6LAB - chains N and S of the 22 polymer chains in the assembly; structure by X-ray diffraction, 3.20 A resolution.

== Chain N ==
Name: Histone H2B type 1-J
Organism: Homo sapiens
UniProtKB: P06899 (H2B1J_HUMAN); residues 0-125 here correspond to UniProt positions 1-126 (UniProt number = residue number + 1)
Chain sequence (126 residues; row label = number of the first residue in the row; numbering starts at 0):
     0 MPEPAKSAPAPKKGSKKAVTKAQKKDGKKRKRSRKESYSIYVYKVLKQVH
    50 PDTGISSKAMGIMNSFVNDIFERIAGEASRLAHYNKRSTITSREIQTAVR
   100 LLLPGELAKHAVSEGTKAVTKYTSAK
Not modelled in the structure: 0-29
Ion coordination: Ca2+: Val48 (shared with 1 residue of chain Q)
Curated features (UniProtKB/Swiss-Prot):
  - modified residue: Pro1 (N-acetylproline), Glu2 (ADP-ribosyl glutamic acid), Lys5 (N6-(2-hydroxyisobutyryl)lysine), Ser6 (ADP-ribosylserine), Lys11 (N6-(beta-hydroxybutyryl)lysine), Lys12 (N6-(2-hydroxyisobutyryl)lysine), Ser14 (Phosphoserine), Lys15 (N6-acetyllysine), Lys16 (N6-(beta-hydroxybutyryl)lysine), Lys20 (N6-(2-hydroxyisobutyryl)lysine), Lys23 (N6-(2-hydroxyisobutyryl)lysine), Lys24 (N6-(2-hydroxyisobutyryl)lysine), Lys34 (N6-(2-hydroxyisobutyryl)lysine), Glu35 (PolyADP-ribosyl glutamic acid), Ser36 (Phosphoserine), Lys43 (N6-(2-hydroxyisobutyryl)lysine), Lys46 (N6-(2-hydroxyisobutyryl)lysine), Lys57 (N6,N6-dimethyllysine), Arg79 (Dimethylated arginine), Lys85 (N6,N6,N6-trimethyllysine) and 6 more in UniProt
  - glycosylation: Ser112 (O-linked (GlcNAc) serine)
  - cross-link (Glycyl lysine isopeptide (Lys-Gly)): Lys5 (interchain with G-Cter in SUMO2), Lys20 (interchain with G-Cter in SUMO2), Lys34 (interchain with G-Cter in ubiquitin), Lys120 (interchain with G-Cter in ubiquitin)

== Chain S ==
Molecule: 169-nt DNA strand
Organism: other sequences
Sequence (169 nucleotides; row label = number of the first residue in the row; numbers below 1 keep their minus sign (DG-82 is residue -82)):
   -82 GCTTTTTTTTTTCACAATCCCGGTGCCGAGGCCGCTCAATTGGTCGTAGA
   -32 CAGCTCTAGCACCGCTTAAACGCACGTACGGAATCCGTACGTGCGTTTAA
    18 GCGGTGCTAGAGCTGTCTACGACCAATTGAGCGGCCTCGGCACCGGGATT
    68 GTGAAAAAAAAAAGCTGCA
Ion coordination: Ca2+ site 1: DG-52 (shared with 1 residue of chain T); Ca2+ site 2: DG51 (shared with 1 residue of chain T)

== Interface between chain N and chain S ==
Pairs across the interface (16):
  Lys30(N) - DT-47(S)  phosphate contact
  Lys30(N) - DC-46(S)  salt bridge to the phosphate
  Ser32(N) - DC30(S)  hydrogen bond to the phosphate
  Arg33(N) - DC-46(S)  sugar contact
  Arg33(N) - DA-45(S)  sugar contact
  Tyr42(N) - DA-54(S)  sugar contact
  Tyr42(N) - DG-53(S)  hydrogen bond to the phosphate
  Gly53(N) - DG-53(S)  phosphate contact
  Ile54(N) - DA-54(S)  sugar contact
  Ile54(N) - DG-53(S)  hydrogen bond to the phosphate
  Ser56(N) - DA-54(S)  hydrogen bond to the phosphate
  Arg86(N) - DG-34(S)  phosphate contact
  Arg86(N) - DA-33(S)  salt bridge to the phosphate
  Ser87(N) - DG-34(S)  hydrogen bond to the phosphate
  Thr88(N) - DA-35(S)  hydrogen bond to the phosphate
  Thr88(N) - DG-34(S)  hydrogen bond to the phosphate
Other interface residues (no listed pair), chain N (11 interface residues in all): Ser55
Other interface residues (no listed pair), chain S (10 interface residues in all): DG29

== Summary ==
11 residues of chain N and 10 residues of chain S are in contact; the contacts include 7 hydrogen bonds and 2
salt bridges. Polar contacts include Ser32(N)-DC30(S), Tyr42(N)-DG-53(S) and Ile54(N)-DG-53(S).
Here chain N is Histone H2B type 1-J (Homo sapiens) and chain S is a 169-nt DNA strand (other sequences).
Entry 6LAB (169 bp nucleosome, harboring cohesive DNA termini, assembled with linker histone H1.0) was
determined by X-ray diffraction together with 7COW, 6LER, 6L9Z and 6LA2 from the same study.
